6TBB - chains C and D of the 4 polymer chains in the assembly; structure by X-ray diffraction, 2.45 A resolution.

[Chain C (and D)]
Molecule: Enoyl-[acyl-carrier-protein] reductase [NADPH]
From: Staphylococcus aureus
Notes: EC 1.3.1.39; chain D of this document is another copy of the same molecule, construct and numbering; everything in this record applies to it too
UniProtKB: A0A0J9X1X7 (A0A0J9X1X7_STAAU); residues 3-256 here correspond to UniProt positions 20-273 (UniProt number = residue number + 17)
Chain sequence (261 residues; each row starts with the number of its first residue; numbers below 1 keep their minus sign (Gly-4 is residue -4)):
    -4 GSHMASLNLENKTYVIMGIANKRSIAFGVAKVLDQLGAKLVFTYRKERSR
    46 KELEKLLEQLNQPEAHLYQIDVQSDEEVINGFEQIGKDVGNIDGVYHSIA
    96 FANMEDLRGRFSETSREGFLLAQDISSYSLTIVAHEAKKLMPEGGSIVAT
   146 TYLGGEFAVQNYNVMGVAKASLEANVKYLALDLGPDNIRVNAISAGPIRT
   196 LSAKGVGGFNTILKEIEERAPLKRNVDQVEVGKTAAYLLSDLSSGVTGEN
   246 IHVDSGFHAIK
Unresolved in the structure: -4 to -3 (chain D: -4 to -2)
Differences from the reference sequence: expression tag (-4 to 2)
Residues lining bound ligands:
  - Kalimantacin (KAL): Arg40, Ala95, Phe96, Ala97, Asn98, Met99, Leu102, Tyr147, Val154, Gln155, Asn156, Tyr157, Met160, Lys164, Pro192, Leu196, Ser197, Ala198, Val201, Gly202, Phe204, Ile207
  - NADPH (NDP; NADPH dihydro-nicotinamide-adenine-dinucleotide phosphate): Gly13, Ile14, Ala15, Ser19, Ile20, Arg40, Lys41, Arg43, Ser44, Ile65, Asp66, Val67, Gln68, Ser93, Ile94, Ala95, Phe96, Ile120, Thr145, Thr146, Tyr147, Tyr157, Lys164, Ala190, Gly191, Pro192, Ile193, Thr195, Leu196, Ser197, Ala198, Phe204
Reported in the primary citation:
  - binding site for Kalimantacin: Ala95, Phe96, Ala97, Met99, Leu102, Tyr147, Gln155, Asn156, Tyr157, Met160, Pro192, Leu196, Ser197, Ala198, Val201, Phe204, Ile207
  - mutagenesis - M99T/Y147C, Y147C: abolished catalytic activity
  - mutagenesis - M99T, M99T/Y147C, Y147C: increased growth in response to kalimantacin
  - mutagenesis - M99T, Y147C: decreased binding to Kalimantacin (from molecular simulation)
  - mutagenesis - M99T, M99T/Y147C, Y147C: increased growth in response to Kalimantacin

[How chain C and chain D interact]
Residue-residue contacts (88; chain C residue first):
  Val67(C) - Arg111(D)  hydrogen bond (backbone-side chain)
  Gln68(C) - Arg111(D)  hydrogen bond (backbone-side chain)
  Ser69(C) - Arg111(D)
  Asp70(C) - Arg111(D)  salt bridge
  Arg105(C) - Lys133(D)
  Arg105(C) - Asp177(D)  salt bridge
  Arg105(C) - Asp181(D)  salt bridge
  Phe106(C) - Thr126(D)
  Phe106(C) - Asn170(D)
  Phe106(C) - Tyr173(D)  hydrophobic
  Phe106(C) - Leu174(D)  hydrophobic
  Phe106(C) - Asp177(D)
  Ser107(C) - Thr126(D)
  Ser107(C) - His130(D)
  Ser107(C) - Leu174(D)
  Ser107(C) - Asp177(D)  hydrogen bond
  Ser107(C) - Leu178(D)
  Glu108(C) - His130(D)
  Thr109(C) - Tyr123(D)  hydrogen bond (backbone-side chain)
  Ser110(C) - Tyr123(D)
  Arg111(C) - Val67(D)  hydrogen bond (side chain-backbone)
  Arg111(C) - Gln68(D)  hydrogen bond (side chain-backbone)
  Arg111(C) - Ser69(D)
  Arg111(C) - Asp70(D)  salt bridge
  Arg111(C) - Asp119(D)  salt bridge
  Arg111(C) - Tyr123(D)  hydrogen bond (backbone-side chain)
  Arg111(C) - Ile127(D)
  Phe114(C) - Gln118(D)
  Phe114(C) - Ser122(D)
  Phe114(C) - Tyr123(D)  hydrophobic
  Phe114(C) - Ser166(D)
  Phe114(C) - Asn170(D)
  Leu115(C) - Leu115(D)
  Gln118(C) - Phe114(D)
  Gln118(C) - Gln118(D)  hydrogen bond
  Gln118(C) - Ser166(D)
  Asp119(C) - Arg111(D)  salt bridge
  Asp119(C) - Leu115(D)
  Ser122(C) - Phe114(D)
  Tyr123(C) - Thr109(D)  hydrogen bond (side chain-backbone)
  Tyr123(C) - Ser110(D)
  Tyr123(C) - Arg111(D)  hydrogen bond (side chain-backbone)
  Tyr123(C) - Phe114(D)  hydrophobic
  Thr126(C) - Phe106(D)
  Thr126(C) - Ser107(D)
  Ile127(C) - Arg111(D)
  His130(C) - Ser107(D)
  His130(C) - Glu108(D)
  Lys133(C) - Arg105(D)
  Gly149(C) - Tyr173(D)  hydrogen bond (backbone-side chain)
  Glu151(C) - Lys172(D)  hydrogen bond (backbone-side chain)
  Phe152(C) - Tyr173(D)  hydrogen bond (backbone-side chain)
  Ala153(C) - Lys172(D)
  Ala153(C) - Tyr173(D)
  Ala153(C) - Leu176(D)
  Val154(C) - Tyr173(D)  hydrogen bond (backbone-side chain)
  Tyr157(C) - Tyr173(D)
  Asn158(C) - Tyr173(D)
  Gly161(C) - Tyr173(D)
  Val162(C) - Ser166(D)
  Val162(C) - Asn170(D)
  Ala165(C) - Ala165(D)
  Ala165(C) - Ala169(D)  hydrophobic
  Ser166(C) - Phe114(D)
  Ser166(C) - Gln118(D)
  Ser166(C) - Val162(D)
  Ala169(C) - Ala165(D)  hydrophobic
  Asn170(C) - Phe106(D)
  Asn170(C) - Phe114(D)
  Asn170(C) - Val162(D)
  Lys172(C) - Glu151(D)  hydrogen bond (side chain-backbone)
  Lys172(C) - Ala153(D)
  Tyr173(C) - Phe106(D)  hydrophobic
  Tyr173(C) - Gly149(D)  hydrogen bond (side chain-backbone)
  Tyr173(C) - Phe152(D)  hydrogen bond (side chain-backbone)
  Tyr173(C) - Ala153(D)
  Tyr173(C) - Val154(D)  hydrogen bond (side chain-backbone)
  Tyr173(C) - Tyr157(D)
  Tyr173(C) - Asn158(D)
  Tyr173(C) - Gly161(D)
  Leu174(C) - Phe106(D)  hydrophobic
  Leu176(C) - Ala153(D)  hydrophobic
  Leu176(C) - Gln155(D)
  Asp177(C) - Arg105(D)  salt bridge
  Asp177(C) - Phe106(D)  hydrogen bond (side chain-backbone)
  Asp177(C) - Ser107(D)  hydrogen bond
  Leu178(C) - Ser107(D)
  Asp181(C) - Arg105(D)  salt bridge
Also at the interface, not in a pair above, chain C (42 interface residues in all): Gln155

[In short]
The chain C/chain D interface involves 42 residues from each chain, with 20 hydrogen bonds and 8 salt bridges.
Polar pairs include Asp70(C)-Arg111(D), Arg105(C)-Asp177(D) and Arg105(C)-Asp181(D). The paper reports a
binding site for Kalimantacin at Ala95(C), Phe96(C) and Ala97(C) among others; M99T, M99T/Y147C and Y147C of
chain C increase growth in response to kalimantacin.
Both chains are Enoyl-[acyl-carrier-protein] reductase [NADPH] (Staphylococcus aureus). Entry 6TBB (Crystal
structure of S. aureus FabI in complex with NADPH and kalimantacin A (batumin)) was determined by X-ray
diffraction together with 6TBC from the same study.
